PDB entry 3MHH | X-ray diffraction, 2.45 A resolution | chains C and E of the 4 polymer chains in the assembly

== Chain C ==
Molecule: SAGA-associated factor 11
Source organism: Saccharomyces cerevisiae
UniProt: Q03067 (SGF11_YEAST); numbering as in UniProt (aligned over 1-99)
Amino-acid sequence (99 residues; row label = number of the first residue in the row):
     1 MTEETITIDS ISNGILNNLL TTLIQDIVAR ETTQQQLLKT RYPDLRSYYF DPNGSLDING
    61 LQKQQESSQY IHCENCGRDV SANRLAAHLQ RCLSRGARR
Disordered / not traced: 1-2, 96-99
Metal / ion sites: Zn2+: Cys73, Cys76, His88, Cys92
UniProt features mapped onto this chain:
  - zinc finger: Ile71 to Cys92 (SGF11-type)
  - binding site (Zn(2+)): Cys73, Cys76, His88, Cys92
  - mutagenesis: Ile15 (I15A: Moerately decreases the affinity of SGF11 for SUS1), Asn18 (N18NA: Causes a dramatic decrease in the affinity of SGF11 for SUS1), Leu19 (L19LA: Causes a dramatic decrease in the affinity of SGF11 for SUS1), Asp57 (D57A: Reduces deubiquitination activity of the SAGA DUB module; when associated with A-60), Gly60 (G60A: Reduces deubiquitination activity of the SAGA DUB module; when associated with A-57), Arg84 (R84A: No effect), Leu85 (L85D: Strongly reduces deubiquitination activity of the SAGA DUB module), Ala86 (A86D: Moderately impairs deubiquitination activity of the SAGA DUB module), Leu89 (L89D: Strongly reduces deubiquitination activity of the SAGA DUB module), Arg91 (R91A: No effect)

== Chain E ==
Molecule: SAGA-associated factor 73
Source organism: Saccharomyces cerevisiae
UniProt: P53165 (SGF73_YEAST); numbering as in UniProt (aligned over 1-96)
Amino-acid sequence (96 residues; row label = number of the first residue in the row):
     1 MRSGDAEIKG IKPKVIEEYS LSQGSGPSND SWKSLMSSAK DTPLQYDHMN RESLKKYFNP
    61 NAQLIEDPLD KPIQYRVCEK CGKPLALTAI VDHLEN
Disordered / not traced: 1-4
Metal / ion sites: Zn2+: Cys78, Cys81, His93
UniProt features mapped onto this chain:
  - binding site (Zn(2+)): Cys78, Cys81, His93

== How chain C and chain E interact ==
Pairs across the interface - 11 pairs, chain C then chain E:
  Thr5(C) - Glu7(E)
  Ile6(C) - Glu7(E)
  Ile6(C) - Ile8(E)  hydrogen bond (backbone-backbone)
  Thr7(C) - Ala6(E)
  Thr7(C) - Ile8(E)
  Ile8(C) - Ile8(E)
  Ile11(C) - Ile8(E)  hydrophobic
  Arg30(C) - Asp70(E)  salt bridge
  Gln34(C) - Asp70(E)
  Gln34(C) - Lys71(E)
  Gln34(C) - Pro72(E)
Also at the interface, not in a pair above, chain C (8 interface residues in all): Asp9
Also at the interface, not in a pair above, chain E (7 interface residues in all): Asp5

== In short ==
Chain C and chain E form an interface of 8 and 7 residues respectively; the contacts include 1 hydrogen bond
and 1 salt bridge. Polar pairs include Arg30(C)-Asp70(E) and Ile6(C)-Ile8(E).
Here chain C is SAGA-associated factor 11 and chain E is SAGA-associated factor 73, both from Saccharomyces
cerevisiae. Entry 3MHH (Structure of the SAGA Ubp8/Sgf11/Sus1/Sgf73 DUB module) was determined by X-ray
diffraction.
